PDB entry 8C60 | electron microscopy, 3.40 A resolution | chains C and D of the 4 polymer chains in the assembly

== Chain C ==
Molecule: PHD finger protein 12
Organism: Homo sapiens
UniProt: Q96QT6 (PHF12_HUMAN); residue numbers follow UniProt; this construct covers 1-1004
Chain sequence (1004 residues; each row starts with the number of its first residue):
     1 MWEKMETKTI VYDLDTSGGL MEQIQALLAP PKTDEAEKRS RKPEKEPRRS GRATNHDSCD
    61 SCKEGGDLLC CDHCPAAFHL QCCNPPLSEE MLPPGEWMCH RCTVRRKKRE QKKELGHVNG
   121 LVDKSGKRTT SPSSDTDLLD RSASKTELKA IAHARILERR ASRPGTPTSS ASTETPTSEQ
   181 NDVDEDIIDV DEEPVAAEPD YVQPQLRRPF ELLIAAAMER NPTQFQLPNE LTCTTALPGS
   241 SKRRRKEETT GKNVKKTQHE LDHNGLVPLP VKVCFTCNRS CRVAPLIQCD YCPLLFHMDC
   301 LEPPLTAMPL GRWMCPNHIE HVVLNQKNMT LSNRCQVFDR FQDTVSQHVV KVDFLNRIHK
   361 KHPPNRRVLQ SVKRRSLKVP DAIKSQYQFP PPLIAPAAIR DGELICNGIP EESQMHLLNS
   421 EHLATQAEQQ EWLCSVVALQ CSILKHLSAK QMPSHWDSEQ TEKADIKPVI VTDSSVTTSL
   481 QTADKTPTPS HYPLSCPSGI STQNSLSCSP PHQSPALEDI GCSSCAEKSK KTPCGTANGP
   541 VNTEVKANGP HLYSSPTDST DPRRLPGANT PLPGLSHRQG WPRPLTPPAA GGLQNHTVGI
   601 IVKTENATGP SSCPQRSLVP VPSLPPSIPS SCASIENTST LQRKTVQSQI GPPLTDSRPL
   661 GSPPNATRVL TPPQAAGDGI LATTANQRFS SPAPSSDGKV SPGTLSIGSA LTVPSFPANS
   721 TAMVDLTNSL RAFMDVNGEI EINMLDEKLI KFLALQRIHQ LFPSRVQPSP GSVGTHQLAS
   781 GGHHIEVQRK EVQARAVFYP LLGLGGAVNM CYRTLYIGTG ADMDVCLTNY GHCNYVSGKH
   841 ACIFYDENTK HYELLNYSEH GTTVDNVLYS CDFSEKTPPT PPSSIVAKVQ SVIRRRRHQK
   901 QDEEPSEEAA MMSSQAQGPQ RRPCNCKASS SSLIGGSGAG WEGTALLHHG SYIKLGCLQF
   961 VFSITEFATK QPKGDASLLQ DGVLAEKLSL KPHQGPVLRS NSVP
Unresolved in the structure: 1-16, 35-56, 113-203, 235-256, 365-1004

== Chain D ==
Molecule: Mortality factor 4-like protein 1
Organism: Homo sapiens
UniProt: Q9UBU8 (MO4L1_HUMAN); residue numbers follow UniProt; this construct covers 1-362
Chain sequence (362 residues; row label = number of the first residue in the row):
     1 MAPKQDPKPK FQEGERVLCF HGPLLYEAKC VKVAIKDKQV KYFIHYSGWN KKSAVRPRRS
    61 EKSLKTHEDI VALFPVPEGA PSVHHPLLTS SWDEWVPESR VLKYVDTNLQ KQRELQKANQ
   121 EQYAEGKMRG AAPGKKTSGL QQKNVEVKTK KNKQKTPGNG DGGSTSETPQ PPRKKRARVD
   181 PTVENEETFM NRVEVKVKIP EELKPWLVDD WDLITRQKQL FYLPAKKNVD SILEDYANYK
   241 KSRGNTDNKE YAVNEVVAGI KEYFNVMLGT QLLYKFERPQ YAEILADHPD APMSQVYGAP
   301 HLLRLFVRIG AMLAYTPLDE KSLALLLNYL HDFLKYLAKN SATLFSASDY EVAPPEYHRK
   361 AV
Unresolved in the structure: 1-199
UniProt features mapped onto this chain:
  - region: Tyr26 to Lys62 (Interaction with KAT8), Leu323 to Leu344 (Interaction with RB1-2)
  - motif: Lys135 to Glu146 (Nuclear localization signal)
  - modified residue: Lys143 (N6-acetyllysine)
  - mutagenesis: Val208 (V208E: Abolishes binding to MRFAP1), Glu234 (E234R: No effect on MRFAP1 binding), Tyr251 (Y251A: No effect on MRFAP1 binding), Asn254 (N254C: Reduces binding to MRFAP1)

== Interface between chain C and chain D ==
Residue-residue contacts (52; chain C residue first):
  Cys62(C) - Lys275(D)
  Glu64(C) - Lys275(D)
  Gln81(C) - Arg278(D)
  Cys82(C) - Lys275(D)  hydrogen bond
  Asn84(C) - Thr270(D)
  Pro86(C) - Arg278(D)
  Pro204(C) - Tyr251(D)
  Pro204(C) - Leu325(D)  hydrophobic
  Gln205(C) - Tyr251(D)
  Gln205(C) - Glu255(D)
  Leu206(C) - Val256(D)  hydrophobic
  Leu206(C) - Leu326(D)  hydrophobic
  Arg207(C) - Glu255(D)  salt bridge
  Pro209(C) - Leu318(D)  hydrophobic
  Phe210(C) - Val256(D)  hydrophobic
  Phe210(C) - Gly259(D)
  Phe210(C) - Glu262(D)
  Leu212(C) - Leu318(D)  hydrophobic
  Leu213(C) - Tyr263(D)  hydrophobic
  Leu213(C) - Ile309(D)  hydrophobic
  Ile214(C) - Glu262(D)
  Ile214(C) - Val266(D)  hydrophobic
  Ala217(C) - Tyr263(D)  hydrophobic
  Ala217(C) - Val266(D)  hydrophobic
  Ala217(C) - Met267(D)  hydrophobic
  Met218(C) - Val266(D)  hydrophobic
  Arg220(C) - Gln271(D)
  Arg220(C) - Met312(D)  hydrogen bond (side chain-backbone)
  Arg220(C) - Tyr315(D)
  Pro222(C) - Thr270(D)
  Thr223(C) - Thr270(D)
  Thr223(C) - Lys275(D)  hydrogen bond (backbone-side chain)
  Gln224(C) - Gln271(D)
  Gln224(C) - Lys275(D)
  Gln224(C) - Arg308(D)
  Phe225(C) - Gln271(D)
  Phe225(C) - Leu272(D)
  Phe225(C) - Leu273(D)  hydrogen bond (backbone-backbone)
  Phe225(C) - Tyr274(D)
  Phe225(C) - Arg304(D)
  Phe225(C) - Val307(D)  hydrophobic
  Phe225(C) - Arg308(D)
  Gln226(C) - Arg308(D)  hydrogen bond (backbone-side chain)
  Pro228(C) - Val307(D)
  Glu230(C) - Glu201(D)
  Leu231(C) - Lys204(D)
  Leu231(C) - Val208(D)  hydrophobic
  Thr330(C) - Asp209(D)  hydrogen bond
  Leu331(C) - Val208(D)  hydrophobic
  Leu331(C) - Asp209(D)  hydrogen bond (backbone-side chain)
  Leu331(C) - Asp212(D)
  Ser332(C) - Asp209(D)  hydrogen bond
Also at the interface, not in a pair above, chain C (31 interface residues in all): Asn221, Leu227
Also at the interface, not in a pair above, chain D (38 interface residues in all): Pro205, Leu207, Ile260, Ala282, Leu285, Leu313, Ser322, Ala347, Ala361

== Summary ==
The interface between chain C and chain D involves 31 residues on one side and 38 on the other, with 8
hydrogen bonds and 1 salt bridge. Among the polar pairs are Arg207(C)-Glu255(D), Cys82(C)-Lys275(D) and
Arg220(C)-Met312(D). From UniProt: 4 mutagenesis sites on chain D.
Here chain C is PHD finger protein 12 and chain D is Mortality factor 4-like protein 1, both from Homo
sapiens. Entry 8C60 (Cryo-EM structure of the human SIN3B full-length complex at 3.4 Angstrom resolution) was
determined by electron microscopy, deposited together with 8BPA, 8BPB and 8BPC.
